3UBH - chain A; structure by X-ray diffraction, 2.70 A resolution.

[Chain A]
Molecule: Neural-cadherin
From: Drosophila melanogaster
UniProt: O15943 (CADN_DROME); numbering as in UniProt (aligned over 434-851)
Amino-acid sequence (419 residues; row label = number of the first residue in the row):
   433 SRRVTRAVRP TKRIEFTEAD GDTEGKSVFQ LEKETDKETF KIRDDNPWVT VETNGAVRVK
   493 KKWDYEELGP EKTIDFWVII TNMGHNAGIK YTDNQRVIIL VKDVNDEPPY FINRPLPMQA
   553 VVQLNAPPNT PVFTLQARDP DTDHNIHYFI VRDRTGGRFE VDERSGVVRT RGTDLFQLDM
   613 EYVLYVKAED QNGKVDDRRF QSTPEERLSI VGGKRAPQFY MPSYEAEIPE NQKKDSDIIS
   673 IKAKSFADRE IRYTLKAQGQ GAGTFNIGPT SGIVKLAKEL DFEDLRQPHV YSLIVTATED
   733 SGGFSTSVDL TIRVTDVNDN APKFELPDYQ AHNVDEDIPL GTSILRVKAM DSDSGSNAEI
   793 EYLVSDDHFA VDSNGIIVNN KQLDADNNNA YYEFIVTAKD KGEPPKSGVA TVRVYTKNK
Not modelled in the structure: 433-437, 515-516, 628-629, 851
Sequence notes: expression tag (433)
Ion coordination: Ca2+ site 1: Glu450, Asp496, Glu498, Asp538, Glu539; Ca2+ site 2: Glu450, Glu498, Asp535, Val536, Asp538, Asp573; Ca2+ site 3: Asn537, Glu539, Asp571, Asp573, Asp622, Gln633; Ca2+ site 4: Glu662, Asp713, Glu715, Asp751; Ca2+ site 5: Glu662, Glu715, Asp748, Val749, Asp751, Asp785; Ca2+ site 6: Asn750, Asn752, Asp783, Asp785, Asn789, Asp832

[Overview]
Glu450, Asp496, Glu498, Asp538 and Glu539 coordinate Ca2+ site 1. Glu450, Glu498, Asp535, Val536, Asp538 and
Asp573 form the Ca2+ site 2.
Chain A is Neural-cadherin (Drosophila melanogaster); the structure, Crystal structure of Drosophila
N-cadherin EC1-4, was determined by X-ray diffraction together with 3UBF and 3UBG from the same study.
